PDB entry 5FJ6 | electron microscopy, 7.90 A resolution (low resolution: residue-level contacts below are approximate; hydrogen-bond / salt-bridge calls are withheld) | chain A

== Chain A ==
Protein: RNA-directed RNA polymerase
Organism: Pseudomonas phage PHI6
UniProtKB: P11124 (RDRP_BPPH6); residues 1-664 here correspond to UniProt positions 2-665 (UniProt number = residue number + 1)
Chain sequence (664 residues; each row starts with the number of its first residue):
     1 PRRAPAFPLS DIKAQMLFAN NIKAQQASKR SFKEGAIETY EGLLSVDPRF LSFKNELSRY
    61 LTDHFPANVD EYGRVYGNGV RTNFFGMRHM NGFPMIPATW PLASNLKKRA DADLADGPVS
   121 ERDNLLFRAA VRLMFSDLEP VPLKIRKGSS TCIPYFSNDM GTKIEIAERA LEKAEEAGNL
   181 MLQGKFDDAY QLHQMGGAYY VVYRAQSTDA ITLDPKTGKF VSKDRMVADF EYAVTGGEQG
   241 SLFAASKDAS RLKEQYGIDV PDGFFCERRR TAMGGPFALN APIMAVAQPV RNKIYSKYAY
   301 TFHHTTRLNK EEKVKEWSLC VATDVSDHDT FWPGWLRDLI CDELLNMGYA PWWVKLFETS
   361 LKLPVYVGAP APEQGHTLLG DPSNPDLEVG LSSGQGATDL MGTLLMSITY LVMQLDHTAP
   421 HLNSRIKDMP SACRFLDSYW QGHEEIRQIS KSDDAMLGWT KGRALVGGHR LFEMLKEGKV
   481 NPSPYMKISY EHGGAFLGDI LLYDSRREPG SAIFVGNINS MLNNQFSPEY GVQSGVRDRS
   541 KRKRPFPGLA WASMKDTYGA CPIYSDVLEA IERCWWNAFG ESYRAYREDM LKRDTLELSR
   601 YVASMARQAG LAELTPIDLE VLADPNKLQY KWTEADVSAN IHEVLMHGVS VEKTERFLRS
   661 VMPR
Differences from the reference sequence: conflict Met-456 (Ile457 in P11124)
Ion coordination: Mn2+ near Phe-496 (its only coordinating residue here)

== Summary ==
Chain A is RNA-directed RNA polymerase (Pseudomonas phage PHI6); the structure, Structure of the P2 polymerase
inside in vitro assembled bacteriophage phi6 polymerase complex, was determined by electron microscopy (same
publication as 5FJ5 and 5FJ7).
